Entry 7E82 (electron microscopy, 3.30 A resolution); this record covers chains DE and DJ of the 67 polymer chains in the assembly.

Chain DE (and DJ):
Molecule: Flagellar hook protein FlgE
Organism: Salmonella typhimurium (strain LT2 / SGSC1412 / ATCC 700720)
Notes: chain DJ of this document is another copy of the same molecule, construct and numbering; everything in this record applies to it too
UniProt: P0A1J1 (FLGE_SALTY); residues 1-403 here = UniProt positions 1-403
Sequence (403 residues; numbered 1 to 403; the number before each row is that of its first residue):
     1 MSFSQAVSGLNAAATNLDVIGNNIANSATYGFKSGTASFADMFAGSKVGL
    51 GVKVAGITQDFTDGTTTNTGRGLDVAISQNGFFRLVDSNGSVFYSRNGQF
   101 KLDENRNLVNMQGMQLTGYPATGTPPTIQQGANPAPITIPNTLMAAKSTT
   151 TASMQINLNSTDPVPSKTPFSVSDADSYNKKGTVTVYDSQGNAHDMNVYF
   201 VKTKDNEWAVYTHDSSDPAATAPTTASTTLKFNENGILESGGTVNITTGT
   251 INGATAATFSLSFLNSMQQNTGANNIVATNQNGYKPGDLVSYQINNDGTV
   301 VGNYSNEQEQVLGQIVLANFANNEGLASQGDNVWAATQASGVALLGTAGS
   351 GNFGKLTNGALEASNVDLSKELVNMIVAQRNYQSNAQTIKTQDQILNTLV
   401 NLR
Disordered / not traced: 1, 403

Interface between chain DE and chain DJ:
Contacting residue pairs - 54 pairs, chain DE then chain DJ:
  Leu-17(DE) with Thr-391(DJ); Gln-392(DJ); Ile-395(DJ), hydrophobic
  Asp-18(DE) with Gln-5(DJ), hydrogen bond
  Asn-22(DE) with Gly-49(DJ); Gly-51(DJ)
  Ile-24(DE) with Ser-384(DJ); Asn-385(DJ); Thr-388(DJ)
  Ala-25(DE) with Gln-5(DJ); Gly-9(DJ); Val-52(DJ); Asn-385(DJ)
  Asn-26(DE) with Asp-41(DJ); Gly-51(DJ); Val-52(DJ)
  Ser-27(DE) with Asn-381(DJ)
  Ala-28(DE) with Phe-39(DJ)
  Thr-29(DE) with Phe-39(DJ); Ala-40(DJ)
  Phe-32(DE) with Asp-41(DJ)
  Gly-56(DE) with Lys-47(DJ)
  Ile-57(DE) with Lys-47(DJ), hydrogen bond (backbone-side chain)
  Arg-71(DE) with Thr-58(DJ), hydrogen bond
  Gln-99(DE) with Thr-58(DJ)
  Lys-101(DE) with Asn-322(DJ), hydrogen bond; Asn-323(DJ); Glu-324(DJ)
  Leu-102(DE) with Ala-321(DJ); Asn-322(DJ), hydrogen bond (backbone-side chain)
  Asp-103(DE) with Asn-322(DJ), hydrogen bond (backbone-side chain)
  Glu-104(DE) with Asn-322(DJ); Gln-338(DJ)
  Arg-106(DE) with Ala-321(DJ), hydrogen bond (side chain-backbone)
  Gln-112(DE) with Ala-40(DJ); Ala-55(DJ)
  Asn-141(DE) with Leu-344(DJ)
  Asp-288(DE) with Gly-351(DJ)
  Leu-289(DE) with Asn-352(DJ)
  Val-290(DE) with Asn-352(DJ)
  Ser-328(DE) with Phe-43(DJ)
  Gly-330(DE) with Asp-41(DJ); Met-42(DJ); Phe-43(DJ), hydrogen bond (backbone-backbone)
  Asp-331(DE) with Asp-41(DJ)
  Asn-332(DE) with Asp-41(DJ), hydrogen bond (backbone-side chain)
  Leu-368(DE) with Ser-384(DJ)
  Met-375(DE) with Gln-387(DJ); Thr-388(DJ); Thr-391(DJ)
  Gln-379(DE) with Gln-394(DJ), hydrogen bond
  Tyr-382(DE) with Ile-395(DJ), hydrophobic; Leu-399(DJ)
  Asp-393(DE) with Leu-402(DJ)
Interface residues without a listed pair, chain DE (40 interface residues in all): Gly-21, Thr-69, Met-111, Gln-329, Leu-372, Gln-383, Lys-390
Interface residues without a listed pair, chain DJ (37 interface residues in all): Ser-38, Leu-50, Asp-60, Ala-339, Thr-398

Summary:
The interface between chain DE and chain DJ involves 40 residues on one side and 37 on the other; the contacts
include 10 hydrogen bonds. Among the polar pairs are Asp-18(DE)/Gln-5(DJ), Ile-57(DE)/Lys-47(DJ) and
Arg-71(DE)/Thr-58(DJ).
Chain DE and chain DJ are both Flagellar hook protein FlgE (Salmonella typhimurium (strain LT2 / SGSC1412 /
ATCC 700720)); the structure, Cryo-EM structure of the flagellar rod with partial hook from Salmonella, was
determined by electron microscopy, deposited together with 7CBL, 7CBM, 7CG0, 7CG4, 7CGO, 7E80 and 7E81.
